PDB entry 3JBQ | electron microscopy, 11.00 A resolution (very low resolution: no residue pairs are listed; an interface is given only as per-side residue counts) | chains H and F of the 12 polymer chains in the assembly

# Chain H
Name: IgG1-kappa 2E8 heavy chain
From: Mus musculus
Notes: fragment: Fab
Amino-acid sequence (220 residues; each row starts with the number of its first residue; a row labelled like 82A-82C holds insertion residues (82A, then the next letters in order)):
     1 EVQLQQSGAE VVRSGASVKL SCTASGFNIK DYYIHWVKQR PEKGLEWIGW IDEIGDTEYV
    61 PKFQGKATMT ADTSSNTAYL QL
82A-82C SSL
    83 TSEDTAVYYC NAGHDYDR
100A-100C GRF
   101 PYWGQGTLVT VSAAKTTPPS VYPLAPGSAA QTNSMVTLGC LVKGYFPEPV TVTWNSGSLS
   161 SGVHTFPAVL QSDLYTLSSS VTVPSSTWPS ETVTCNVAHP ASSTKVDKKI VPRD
Disordered / not traced: 82A-82C, 100A-100C
Disulfides: Cys22-Cys92, Cys140-Cys195

# Chain F
Name: phosphodiesterase 5/6 chimera catalytic domain
From: Bos taurus
Amino-acid sequence (330 residues; row label = number of the first residue in the row):
   531 GSHMEETREL QSLAAAVVPS AQTLKITDFS FSDFELSDLE TALCTIRMFT DLNLVQNFQM
   591 KHEVLCRWIL SVKKNYRKNV AYHNWRHAFN TAQCMFAALK AGKIQNKLTD LEILALLIAA
   651 LSHDLDHRGV NNSYIQRSEH PLAQLYCHSI MEHHHFDQCL MILNSPGNQI LSGLSIEEYK
   711 TTLKIIKQAI LATDLALYIK RRGEFFELIR KNQFNLEDPH QKELFLAMLM TACDLSAITK
   771 PWPIQQRIAE LVATEFWEQG DLERTVLQQQ PIPMMDRNKR DELPKLQVGF IDFVCTQLYE
   831 ALTHVSEDCF PLLDGCRKNR QKWQALAEQQ
Disordered / not traced: 531, 860

# How chain H and chain F interact
At this resolution (11 A) residue pairs are not listed: 8 residues of chain H and 8 of chain F lie at the interface.

# In short
Chain H and chain F each contribute 8 residues to their interface.
Chain H is IgG1-kappa 2E8 heavy chain (Mus musculus) and chain F is phosphodiesterase 5/6 chimera catalytic
domain (Bos taurus); the structure, Domain Organization and Conformational Plasticity of the G Protein
Effector, PDE6, was determined by electron microscopy, deposited together with 3JAB.
